PDB entry 4C3L | X-ray diffraction, 1.60 A resolution | chain A

== Chain A ==
Molecule: Nitrogen regulatory protein P-II
From: Synechococcus elongatus
Reference sequence: P0A3F4 (GLNB_SYNE7); residues 1-112 here = UniProt positions 1-112
Sequence (112 residues; numbered 1 to 112; the number before each row is that of its first residue):
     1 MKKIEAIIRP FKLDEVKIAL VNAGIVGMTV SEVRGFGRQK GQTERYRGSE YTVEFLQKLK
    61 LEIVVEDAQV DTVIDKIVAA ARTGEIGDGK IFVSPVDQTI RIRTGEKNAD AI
Not modelled in the structure: 37-53, 107-112
Swiss-Prot annotation at these positions:
  - modified residue: Ser49 (Phosphoserine), Tyr51 (O-UMP-tyrosine)

== In short ==
Chain A is Nitrogen regulatory protein P-II (Synechococcus elongatus); the structure, Structure of wildtype
PII from S. elongatus at high resolution, was determined by X-ray diffraction, deposited together with 4C3K
and 4C3M.
